Entry 7M07 (X-ray diffraction, 1.57 A resolution); this record covers chains A and T of the 4 polymer chains in the assembly.

Chain A:
Protein: DNA polymerase lambda
Source organism: Homo sapiens
Notes: EC 2.7.7.7, 4.2.99.-
Reference sequence: Q9UGP5 (DPOLL_HUMAN); numbering as in UniProt (aligned over 234-575)
Amino-acid sequence (346 residues; numbered 230 to 575; the number before each row is that of its first residue):
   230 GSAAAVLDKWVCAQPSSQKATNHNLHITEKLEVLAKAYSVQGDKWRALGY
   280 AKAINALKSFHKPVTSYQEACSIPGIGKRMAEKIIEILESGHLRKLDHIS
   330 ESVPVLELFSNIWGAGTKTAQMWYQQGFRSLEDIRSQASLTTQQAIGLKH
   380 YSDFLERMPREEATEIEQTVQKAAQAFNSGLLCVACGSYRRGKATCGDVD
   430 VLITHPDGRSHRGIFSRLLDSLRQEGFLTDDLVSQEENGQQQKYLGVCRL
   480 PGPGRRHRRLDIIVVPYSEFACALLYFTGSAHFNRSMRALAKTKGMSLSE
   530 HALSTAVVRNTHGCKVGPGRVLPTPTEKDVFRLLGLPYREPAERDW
Not modelled in the structure: 230-238, 537-546
Differences from the reference sequence: expression tag (230-233)
Ion coordination: Na+ site 1: Gln247, Thr250, Lys287, Ser288, Phe289; Na+ site 2: Cys300, Ile302, Ile305 (shared with 1 residue of chain D); Na+ site 3: Ser339, Ile341, Ala344 (shared with 1 residue of chain P); Mg2+ site 1: Asp427, Asp429, Asp490 (together with DUP) (shared with 1 residue of chain P); Mg2+ site 2: Asp427, Asp429 (together with DUP); Na+ site 4 near Ser463 (its only coordinating residue here)
Small-molecule neighbours: DUP (2'-deoxyuridine 5'-alpha,beta-imido-triphosphate): Arg386, Gly416, Ser417, Arg420, Cys425, Gly426, Asp427, Asp429, Asp490, Tyr505, Phe506, Thr507, Gly508, Ser509, Ala510, Asn513
What the authors report for this chain:
  - binding site for the 11-nt DNA strand (chain T): Arg514, Lys521
  - contacts within the chain: Arg517-Glu529 (hydrogen bond)
  - conformationally variable residues (side-chain flip): Tyr505, Phe506
  - mutagenesis - R538A, H541A, K544A: decreased catalytic activity on blunt-end DSB
  - mutagenesis - H541A/K544A: decreased catalytic activity on blunt end
  - mutagenesis - K544A: unchanged catalytic activity on complementary DSB

Chain T:
Molecule: 11-nt DNA strand
Sequence (11 nucleotides; each row starts with the number of its first residue):
     1 CGGCAGTACTG
Ion coordination: Na+ near DC4 (its only coordinating residue here)

Chain A / chain T interface:
Contacting residue pairs (29):
  Trp274(A) with DC4(T), stacking on the base; DA5(T), phosphate contact
  Leu277(A) with DC4(T), base contact
  Gln372(A) with DT10(T), sugar contact
  Val462(A) with DC9(T), phosphate contact; DT10(T), phosphate contact
  Ser463(A) with DC9(T), phosphate contact; DT10(T), hydrogen bond to the phosphate
  Gln464(A) with DC9(T), sugar contact; DT10(T), phosphate contact
  Gln470(A) with DC9(T), phosphate contact
  Gln471(A) with DA8(T), hydrogen bond to the phosphate; DC9(T), hydrogen bond to the phosphate
  Lys472(A) with DA8(T), hydrogen bond to the sugar; DC9(T), hydrogen bond to the phosphate
  Tyr505(A) with DG6(T), base contact
  Arg514(A) with DA5(T), salt bridge to the phosphate
  Arg517(A) with DA5(T), hydrogen bond to the base; DG6(T), hydrogen bond to the base
  Ala518(A) with DA5(T), sugar contact
  Lys521(A) with DC4(T), salt bridge to the phosphate; DG6(T), salt bridge to the phosphate
  Leu527(A) with DG6(T), sugar contact
  Ser528(A) with DG6(T), phosphate contact; DT7(T), sugar contact
  Glu529(A) with DG6(T), hydrogen bond to the base; DT7(T), sugar contact
  His530(A) with DT7(T), hydrogen bond to the phosphate; DA8(T), salt bridge to the phosphate
Interface residues without a listed pair, chain A (21 interface residues in all): Thr371, Leu461, Ser526
Interface residues without a listed pair, chain T (8 interface residues in all): DG11

In short:
21 residues of chain A face 8 of chain T across their interface, with 9 hydrogen bonds, 4 salt bridges and 1
aromatic stacking contact. Polar pairs include Arg517(A)-DA5(T), Arg517(A)-DG6(T) and Glu529(A)-DG6(T). From
the paper: a binding site for the 11-nt DNA strand (chain T) at Arg514(A) and Lys521(A); R538A, H541A and
K544A of chain A reduce catalytic activity on blunt-end DSB.
Here chain A is DNA polymerase lambda (Homo sapiens) and chain T is an 11-nt DNA strand. Entry 7M07
(Pre-catalytic ternary complex of DNA Polymerase Lambda with bound 1-nt gapped SSB substrate and incoming
dUMPNPP) was determined by X-ray diffraction (same publication as 7M09, 7M0A, 7M0B, 7M0D and 7M0E).
